PDB entry 9COP | electron microscopy, 2.70 A resolution | chains x and z of the 14 polymer chains in the assembly

== Chain x ==
Name: Regulator of V-ATPase in vacuolar membrane protein 1
Organism: Saccharomyces cerevisiae
UniProtKB: P47104 (RAV1_YEAST); numbering as in UniProt (aligned over 1-1357)
Sequence (1357 residues; row label = number of the first residue in the row):
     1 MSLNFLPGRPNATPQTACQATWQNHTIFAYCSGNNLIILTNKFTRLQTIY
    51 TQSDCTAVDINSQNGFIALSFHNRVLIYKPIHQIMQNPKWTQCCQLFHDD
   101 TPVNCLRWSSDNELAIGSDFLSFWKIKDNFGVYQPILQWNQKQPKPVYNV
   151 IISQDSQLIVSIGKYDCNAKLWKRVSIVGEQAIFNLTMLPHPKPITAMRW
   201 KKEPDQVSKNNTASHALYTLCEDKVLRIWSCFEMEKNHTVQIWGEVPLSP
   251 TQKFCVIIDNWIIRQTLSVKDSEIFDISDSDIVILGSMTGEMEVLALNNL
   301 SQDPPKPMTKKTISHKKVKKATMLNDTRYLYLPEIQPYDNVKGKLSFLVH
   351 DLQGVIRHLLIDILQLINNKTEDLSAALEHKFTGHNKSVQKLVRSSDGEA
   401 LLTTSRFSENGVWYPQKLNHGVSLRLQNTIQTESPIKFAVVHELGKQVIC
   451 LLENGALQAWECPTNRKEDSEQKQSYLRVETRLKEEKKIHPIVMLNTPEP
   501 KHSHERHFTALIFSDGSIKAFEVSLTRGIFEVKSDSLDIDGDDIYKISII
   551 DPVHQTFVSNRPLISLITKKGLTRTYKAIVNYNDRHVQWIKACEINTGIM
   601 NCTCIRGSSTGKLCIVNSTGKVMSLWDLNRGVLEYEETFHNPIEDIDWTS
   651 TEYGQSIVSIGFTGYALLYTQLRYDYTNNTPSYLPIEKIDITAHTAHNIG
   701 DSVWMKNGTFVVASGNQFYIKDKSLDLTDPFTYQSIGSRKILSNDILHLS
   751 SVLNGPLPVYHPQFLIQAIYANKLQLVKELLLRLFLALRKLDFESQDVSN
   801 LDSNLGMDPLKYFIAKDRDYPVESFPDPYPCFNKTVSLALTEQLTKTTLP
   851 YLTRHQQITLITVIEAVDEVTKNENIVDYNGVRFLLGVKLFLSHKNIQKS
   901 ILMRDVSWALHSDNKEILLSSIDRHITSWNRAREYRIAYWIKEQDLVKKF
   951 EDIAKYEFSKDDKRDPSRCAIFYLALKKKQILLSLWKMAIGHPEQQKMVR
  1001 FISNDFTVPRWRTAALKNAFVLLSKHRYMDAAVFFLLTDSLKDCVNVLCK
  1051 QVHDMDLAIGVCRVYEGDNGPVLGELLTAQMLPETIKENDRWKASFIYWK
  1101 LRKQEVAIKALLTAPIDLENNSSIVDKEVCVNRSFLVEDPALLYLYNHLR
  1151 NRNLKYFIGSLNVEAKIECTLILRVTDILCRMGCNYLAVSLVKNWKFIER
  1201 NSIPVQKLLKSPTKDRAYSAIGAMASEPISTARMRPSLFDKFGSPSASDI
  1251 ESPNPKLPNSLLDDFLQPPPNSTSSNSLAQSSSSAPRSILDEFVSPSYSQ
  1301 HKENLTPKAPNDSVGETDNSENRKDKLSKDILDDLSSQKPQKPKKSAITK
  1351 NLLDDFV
Disordered / not traced: 465-471, 1200-1357
UniProt features mapped onto this chain:
  - modified residue (Phosphoserine): S1244, S1248

== Chain z ==
Name: Suppressor of kinetochore protein 1
Organism: Saccharomyces cerevisiae
UniProtKB: P52286 (SKP1_YEAST); residue numbers follow UniProt; this construct covers 1-194
Sequence (194 residues; each row starts with the number of its first residue):
     1 MVTSNVVLVSGEGERFTVDKKIAERSLLLKNYLNDMHDSNLQNNSDSESD
    51 SDSETNHKSKDNNNGDDDDEDDDEIVMPVPNVRSSVLQKVIEWAEHHRDS
   101 NFPDEDDDDSRKSAPVDSWDREFLKVDQEMLYEIILAANYLNIKPLLDAG
   151 CKVVAEMIRGRSPEEIRRTFNIVNDFTPEEEAAIRRENEWAEDR
Disordered / not traced: 1-7, 41-78, 173-194

== Chain x / chain z interface ==
Pairs across the interface - 52 pairs, chain x then chain z:
  N629(x) - E129(z)
  Y653(x) - G160(z)
  Y653(x) - R161(z)
  Y653(x) - I166(z)  hydrophobic
  Y653(x) - T169(z)  hydrogen bond
  Y653(x) - F170(z)  hydrophobic
  K723(x) - N171(z)
  S743(x) - R167(z)  hydrogen bond
  H748(x) - P163(z)
  H748(x) - R167(z)
  S751(x) - I166(z)
  P756(x) - I158(z)  hydrophobic
  P756(x) - R161(z)
  L801(x) - E164(z)
  S803(x) - E164(z)  hydrogen bond
  N804(x) - R159(z)
  N804(x) - S162(z)
  M807(x) - R159(z)  hydrogen bond (backbone-side chain)
  P809(x) - A155(z)  hydrophobic
  P809(x) - R159(z)
  L810(x) - K112(z)
  L810(x) - S113(z)
  L810(x) - K152(z)
  F813(x) - C151(z)
  F813(x) - A155(z)  hydrophobic
  Y851(x) - P163(z)
  Y851(x) - E164(z)  hydrogen bond
  A1165(x) - N81(z)
  K1166(x) - N81(z)  hydrogen bond (backbone-side chain)
  C1169(x) - N81(z)
  C1169(x) - L136(z)  hydrophobic
  I1172(x) - L136(z)  hydrophobic
  L1173(x) - E133(z)
  L1173(x) - L136(z)  hydrophobic
  D1177(x) - E129(z)
  C1180(x) - Y132(z)  hydrophobic
  N1185(x) - Y132(z)  hydrogen bond
  N1185(x) - I158(z)
  Y1186(x) - A155(z)
  Y1186(x) - I158(z)  hydrophobic
  Y1186(x) - R159(z)
  V1189(x) - Y132(z)  hydrophobic
  V1189(x) - V154(z)  hydrophobic
  V1189(x) - I158(z)  hydrophobic
  V1192(x) - I135(z)  hydrophobic
  V1192(x) - N139(z)  hydrogen bond (backbone-side chain)
  K1193(x) - N139(z)
  K1193(x) - C151(z)
  W1195(x) - N139(z)  hydrogen bond (backbone-side chain)
  F1197(x) - L136(z)  hydrophobic
  F1197(x) - N139(z)
  F1197(x) - Y140(z)  hydrophobic
Also at the interface, not in a pair above, chain x (34 interface residues in all): N560, Q655, N707, L742, D802
Also at the interface, not in a pair above, chain z (30 interface residues in all): P80, V126, L147, E156
The authors on this interface:
  - interface residues, chain z: N139(z)
  - hot spots on chain z (mutagenesis) - N139Y: abolished binding to Regulator of V-ATPase in vacuolar membrane protein 1 (chain x)

== In short ==
34 residues of chain x and 30 residues of chain z are in contact; the contacts include 9 hydrogen bonds. Polar
contacts include Y653(x)-T169(z), S743(x)-R167(z) and S803(x)-E164(z). The paper reports that N139Y of chain z
abolishes binding to Regulator of V-ATPase in vacuolar membrane protein 1 (chain x); the interface residue
N139(z).
Here chain x is Regulator of V-ATPase in vacuolar membrane protein 1 and chain z is Suppressor of kinetochore
protein 1, both from Saccharomyces cerevisiae. Entry 9COP (Yeast RAVE bound to V-ATPase V1 complex) was
determined by electron microscopy.
